Entry 5UDA (X-ray diffraction, 1.93 A resolution); this record covers chain A.

[Chain A]
Protein: Cytochrome P450 2B6
Organism: Homo sapiens
Notes: EC 1.14.13.-
UniProtKB: P20813 (CP2B6_HUMAN); numbering as in UniProt (aligned over 21-491)
Chain sequence (476 residues; row label = number of the first residue in the row):
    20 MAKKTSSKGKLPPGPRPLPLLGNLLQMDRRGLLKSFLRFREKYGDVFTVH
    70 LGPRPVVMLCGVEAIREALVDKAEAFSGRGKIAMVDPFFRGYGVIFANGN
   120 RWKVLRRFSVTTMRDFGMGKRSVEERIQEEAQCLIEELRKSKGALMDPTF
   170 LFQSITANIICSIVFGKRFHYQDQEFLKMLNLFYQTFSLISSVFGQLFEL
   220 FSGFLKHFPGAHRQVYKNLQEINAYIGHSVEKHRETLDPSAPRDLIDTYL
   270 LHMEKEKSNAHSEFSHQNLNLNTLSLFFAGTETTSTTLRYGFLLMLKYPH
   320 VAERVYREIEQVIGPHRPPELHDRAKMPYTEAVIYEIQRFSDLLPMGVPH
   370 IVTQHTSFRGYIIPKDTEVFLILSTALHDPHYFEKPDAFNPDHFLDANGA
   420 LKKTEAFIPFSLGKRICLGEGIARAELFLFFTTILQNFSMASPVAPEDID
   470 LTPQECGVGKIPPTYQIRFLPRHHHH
Disordered / not traced: 20-27, 137-139, 492-495
Construct notes: initiating methionine (20); engineered mutation Ala21 (Gln in P20813), Lys22 (Arg in P20813), Lys23 (His in P20813), Thr24 (Pro in P20813), Ser25 (Asn in P20813), Ser26 (Thr in P20813), Lys27 (His in P20813), Gly28 (Asp in P20813), Lys29 (Arg in P20813), His226 (Tyr in P20813), Arg262 (Lys in P20813); expression tag (492-495)
Ion coordination: heme Fe near Cys436 (its only coordinating residue here)
Residues lining bound ligands:
  - camphane (CAE): Ile101, Ile114, Phe115, Phe206, Ile209, Phe297, Ala298, Thr302, Leu363, Val367, Val477
  - 5-cyclohexyl-1-pentyl-beta-D-maltoside (CM5), molecule 1: Leu40, Leu43, Leu216, Phe220, Phe223, Leu224
  - 5-cyclohexyl-1-pentyl-beta-D-maltoside (CM5), molecule 2: Leu43, Leu44, Met46, Asp47, Arg48, Gly50, Leu51, Val212, Gln215, Leu216, Leu219
  - 5-cyclohexyl-1-pentyl-beta-D-maltoside (CM5), molecule 3: Cys180, Phe184, Phe188, Glu194, Phe195, Met198, Phe202, Ile241, Ala243, Tyr244, Ile245, His247, Phe296
  - heme (HEM): Arg98, Val113, Ile114, Trp121, Arg125, Met132, Ile179, Leu295, Ala298, Gly299, Thr302, Thr303, Thr306, Gln357, Leu362, Leu363, Val367, His369, Leu392, Pro428, Phe429, Ser430, Arg434, Ile435, Cys436, Leu437, Gly438, Ile441, Ala442

[Overview]
Chain A binds heme, camphane and 3 copies of 5-cyclohexyl-1-pentyl-beta-D-maltoside.
Chain A is Cytochrome P450 2B6 (Homo sapiens); the structure, Crystal structure of CYP2B6 (Y226H/K262R) in
complex with a monoterpene bornane, was determined by X-ray diffraction together with 5UAP, 5UEC and 5UFG from
the same study.
